PDB entry 8SFN | electron microscopy, 3.30 A resolution | chains A and D of the 4 polymer chains in the assembly

[Chain A]
Name: CRISPR-associated endonuclease Cas12a
Source organism: Acidaminococcus sp. BV3L6
Notes: EC 3.1.21.1, 4.6.1.22
UniProt: U2UMQ6 (CS12A_ACISB); numbering as in UniProt (aligned over 1-1307)
Sequence (1311 residues; each row starts with the number of its first residue; numbers below 1 keep their minus sign (Gly-3 is residue -3)):
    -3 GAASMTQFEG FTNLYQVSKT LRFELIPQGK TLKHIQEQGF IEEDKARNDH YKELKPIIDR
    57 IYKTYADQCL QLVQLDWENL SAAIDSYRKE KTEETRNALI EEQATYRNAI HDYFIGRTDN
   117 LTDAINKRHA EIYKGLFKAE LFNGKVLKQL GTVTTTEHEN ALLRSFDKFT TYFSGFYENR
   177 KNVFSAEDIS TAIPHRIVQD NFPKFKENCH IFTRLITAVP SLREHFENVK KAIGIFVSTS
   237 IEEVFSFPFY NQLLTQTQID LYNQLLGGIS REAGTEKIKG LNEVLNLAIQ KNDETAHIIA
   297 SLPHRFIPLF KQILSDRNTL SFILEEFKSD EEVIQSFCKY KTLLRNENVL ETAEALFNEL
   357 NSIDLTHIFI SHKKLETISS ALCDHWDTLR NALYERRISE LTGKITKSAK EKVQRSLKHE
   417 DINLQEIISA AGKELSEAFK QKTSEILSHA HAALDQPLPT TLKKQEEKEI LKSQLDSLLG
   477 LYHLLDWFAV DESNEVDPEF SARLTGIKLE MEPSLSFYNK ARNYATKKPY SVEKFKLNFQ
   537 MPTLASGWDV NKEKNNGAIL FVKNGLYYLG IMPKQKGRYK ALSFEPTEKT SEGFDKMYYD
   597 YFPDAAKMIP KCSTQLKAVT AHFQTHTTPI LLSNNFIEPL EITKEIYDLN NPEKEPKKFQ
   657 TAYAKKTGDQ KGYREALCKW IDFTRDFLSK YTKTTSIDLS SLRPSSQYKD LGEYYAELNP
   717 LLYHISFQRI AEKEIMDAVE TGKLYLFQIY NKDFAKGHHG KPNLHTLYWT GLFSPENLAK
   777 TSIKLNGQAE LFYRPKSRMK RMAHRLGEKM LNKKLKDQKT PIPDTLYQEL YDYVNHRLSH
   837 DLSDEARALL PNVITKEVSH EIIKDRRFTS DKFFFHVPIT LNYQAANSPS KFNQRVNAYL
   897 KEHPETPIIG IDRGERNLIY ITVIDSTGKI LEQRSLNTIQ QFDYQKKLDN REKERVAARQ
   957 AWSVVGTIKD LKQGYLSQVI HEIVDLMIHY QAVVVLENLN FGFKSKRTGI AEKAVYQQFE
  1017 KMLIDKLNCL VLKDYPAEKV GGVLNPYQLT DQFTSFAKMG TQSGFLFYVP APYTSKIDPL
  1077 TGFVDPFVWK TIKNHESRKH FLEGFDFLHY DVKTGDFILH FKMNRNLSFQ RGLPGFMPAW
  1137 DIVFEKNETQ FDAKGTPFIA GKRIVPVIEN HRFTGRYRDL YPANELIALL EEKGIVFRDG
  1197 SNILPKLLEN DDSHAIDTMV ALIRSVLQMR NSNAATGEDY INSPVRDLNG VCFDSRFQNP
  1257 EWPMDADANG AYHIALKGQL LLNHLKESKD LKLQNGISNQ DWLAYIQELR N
Not modelled in the structure: -3 to 0, 398-402
Construct notes: expression tag (-3 to 0)
Curated features (UniProtKB/Swiss-Prot):
  - DNA-binding region: Pro599 to Lys607 (PAM-binding on target DNA), Lys780 to Gly783 (Target DNA), Arg951 to Lys968 (Target DNA), Ser1051 to Ala1053 (Target DNA)
  - region: Met1 to Gly35 (WED-I (OBD-I)), Gln941 to Ala957 (Bridge helix)
  - active site: His800 (For pre-crRNA processing), Lys809 (For pre-crRNA processing), Lys860 (For pre-crRNA processing), Asp908 (For DNase activity of RuvC domain), Glu993 (For DNase activity of RuvC domain), Arg1226 (For DNase activity of nuclease domain), Asp1263 (For DNase activity of RuvC domain)
  - binding site (crRNA): Tyr47 to Lys51, Asn175, Arg176, Lys307 to Leu310, Lys752 to His761, Met806 to Asn808
  - site: Arg18 (Binds crRNA), Thr167 (Binds PAM on target DNA), Arg192 (Binds crRNA), Trp382 (Binds crRNA-target DNA heteroduplex), Lys548 (Binds PAM on target DNA), Lys607 (Binds sequence-specific recognition of both target and non-target strand bases in PAM), His872 (Binds crRNA), Gln1014 (Binds target DNA)
  - mutagenesis: Thr167 (T167A: Wild-type to slightly improved guided indel formation), Arg176 (R176A: Decreased guided indel formation), Arg192 (R192A: Decreased guided indel formation), Trp382 (W382A: Nearly complete loss of guided indel formation), Lys548 (K548A: Decreased guided indel formation), Met604 (M604A: Decreased guided indel formation), Lys607 (K607A: Nearly complete loss of guided indel formation, probable loss of PAM recognition), Lys780 (K780A: Nearly complete loss of guided indel formation), Gly783 (G783P: Complete loss of guided indel formation), Asp908 (D908A: No longer provides resistance to plasmids or phage in E.coli; D908P: Complete loss of guided indel formation; neither DNA strand is cleaved in vitro), Arg951 (R951A: Nearly complete loss of guided indel formation), Arg955 (R955A: Partial loss of guided indel formation), 6 further mutagenesis entries in UniProt
From the paper describing this entry:
  - mutagenesis - F999A, R1003A: unchanged catalytic activity on 20-bp target
  - mutagenesis - F999A, R1003A (14-fold): decreased catalytic activity on 16-bp target
  - mutagenesis - R1003A: unchanged catalytic activity (TS cleavage of the 20-bp target)
  - mutagenesis - R1003A (7-fold): decreased catalytic activity (TS cleavage of the 16-bp target)

[Chain D]
Molecule: 56-nt DNA strand
Sequence (56 nucleotides; each row starts with the number of its first residue; numbers below 1 keep their minus sign (DC-3 is residue -3)):
    -3 CGCTCTTCCG ATCTTTTAGT GATAAGTGGA ATGCGTACTG GAGTAGCTAC TGTGCT
Not modelled in the structure: -3 to 2, 37-52

[Interface between chain A and chain D]
Pairs across the interface - 81 pairs, chain A then chain D:
  Tyr83(A) with DG22(D), hydrogen bond to the base
  Lys87(A) with DG22(D), base contact; DT23(D), phosphate contact
  Glu89(A) with DA20(D), phosphate contact; DA21(D), phosphate contact
  Arg92(A) with DA20(D), base contact; DA21(D), base contact
  Lys134(A) with DT12(D), phosphate contact
  Ala135(A) with DT11(D), phosphate contact; DT12(D), hydrogen bond to the phosphate
  Lys164(A) with DT10(D), phosphate contact; DT11(D), phosphate contact
  Phe165(A) with DT11(D), hydrogen bond to the phosphate
  Thr166(A) with DT11(D), hydrogen bond to the phosphate
  Thr167(A) with DT11(D), hydrogen bond to the phosphate
  Gln286(A) with DC34(D), phosphate contact; DT35(D), hydrogen bond to the phosphate
  Asn288(A) with DG36(D), hydrogen bond to the phosphate
  Glu372(A) with DA33(D), phosphate contact; DC34(D), phosphate contact
  Trp382(A) with DA33(D), base contact
  Pro538(A) with DT10(D), phosphate contact
  Asn551(A) with DT10(D), base contact
  Lys570(A) with DT10(D), salt bridge to the phosphate
  Arg574(A) with DC9(D), phosphate contact
  Tyr575(A) with DC9(D), hydrogen bond to the phosphate; DT10(D), hydrogen bond to the phosphate
  Asp600(A) with DT16(D), base contact
  Ala602(A) with DG15(D), sugar contact; DT16(D), base contact
  Lys603(A) with DA14(D), sugar contact; DG15(D), base contact
  Pro606(A) with DA14(D), phosphate contact; DG15(D), sugar contact
  Lys607(A) with DT13(D), base contact; DA14(D), sugar contact
  Gln611(A) with DA14(D), sugar contact; DG15(D), hydrogen bond to the phosphate
  Asn646(A) with DG15(D), phosphate contact
  Lys653(A) with DT16(D), salt bridge to the phosphate
  Gln656(A) with DT16(D), hydrogen bond to the phosphate; DG17(D), hydrogen bond to the phosphate
  Thr657(A) with DG17(D), hydrogen bond to the phosphate; DA18(D), hydrogen bond to the phosphate
  Lys661(A) with DA18(D), salt bridge to the phosphate
  Asp706(A) with DG17(D), sugar contact
  Leu707(A) with DT16(D), sugar contact
  Gly708(A) with DT16(D), base contact
  Tyr711(A) with DT16(D), sugar contact
  Ser884(A) with DA18(D), hydrogen bond to the base
  Glu911(A) with DG29(D), hydrogen bond to the phosphate
  Arg912(A) with DG29(D), hydrogen bond to the phosphate
  Leu995(A) with DA27(D), base contact
  Asn996(A) with DA27(D), base contact
  Phe999(A) with DA27(D), base contact; DT28(D), base contact
  Arg1003(A) with DT28(D), hydrogen bond to the base
  Ala1053(A) with DA20(D), hydrogen bond to the base; DA21(D), hydrogen bond to the base
  Lys1054(A) with DA20(D), base contact
  Ala1067(A) with DA27(D), sugar contact
  Pro1068(A) with DG25(D), base contact; DA26(D), base contact
  Tyr1069(A) with DG25(D), phosphate contact; DA26(D), phosphate contact; DA27(D), phosphate contact
  Thr1070(A) with DA27(D), sugar contact
  Ser1071(A) with DA27(D), hydrogen bond to the phosphate; DT28(D), hydrogen bond to the phosphate
  Lys1072(A) with DA27(D), salt bridge to the phosphate
  Arg1127(A) with DA26(D), salt bridge to the phosphate
  Arg1168(A) with DT32(D), base contact; DA33(D), base contact; DC34(D), base contact
  Phe1169(A) with DC30(D), phosphate contact; DG31(D), phosphate contact; DT32(D), base contact
  Asn1291(A) with DA21(D), sugar contact; DG22(D), hydrogen bond to the phosphate; DT23(D), base contact
  Ile1293(A) with DG24(D), base contact
Interface residues without a listed pair, chain A (67 interface residues in all): Arg386, Gly573, Met604, Phe655, Asn883, Arg909, Gly910, Met1055, Gly1056, Pro1066, Val1084, His1167, Asn1295

[Summary]
Chain A and chain D form an interface of 67 and 27 residues respectively, with 23 hydrogen bonds and 5 salt
bridges. Among the polar pairs are Tyr83(A)-DG22(D), Ser884(A)-DA18(D) and Arg1003(A)-DT28(D). The paper
reports that F999A and R1003A of chain A reduce catalytic activity on 16-bp target; R1003A of chain A reduces
catalytic activity (TS cleavage of the 16-bp target).
Chain A is CRISPR-associated endonuclease Cas12a (Acidaminococcus sp. BV3L6) and chain D is a 56-nt DNA
strand; the structure, WT CRISPR-Cas12a with a 16bp R-loop and nontarget strand in the RuvC active site, was
determined by electron microscopy together with 8SFH, 8SFI, 8SFJ, 8SFL, 8SFO, 8SFP, 8SFQ and 8SFR from the
same study.
